6TKH - chains L and H of the 3 polymer chains in the assembly; structure by X-ray diffraction, 1.90 A resolution.

== Chain L ==
Molecule: Thrombin light chain
Source organism: Homo sapiens
Notes: EC 3.4.21.5
UniProt: P00734 (THRB_HUMAN); residues 285-320 here correspond to UniProt positions 328-363 (UniProt number = residue number + 43)
Amino-acid sequence (36 residues; each row starts with the number of its first residue):
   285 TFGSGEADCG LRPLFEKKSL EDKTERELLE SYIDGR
Curated features (UniProtKB/Swiss-Prot):
  - site: Arg320 (Cleavage)

== Chain H ==
Molecule: Thrombin heavy chain
Source organism: Homo sapiens
Notes: EC 3.4.21.5
UniProt: P00734 (THRB_HUMAN); residues 321-579 here correspond to UniProt positions 364-622 (UniProt number = residue number + 43)
Amino-acid sequence (259 residues; numbered 321 to 579; the number before each row is that of its first residue):
   321 IVEGSDAEIG MSPWQVMLFR KSPQELLCGA SLISDRWVLT AAHCLLYPPW DKNFTENDLL
   381 VRIGKHSRTR YERNIEKISM LEKIYIHPRY NWRENLDRDI ALMKLKKPVA FSDYIHPVCL
   441 PDRETAASLL QAGYKGRVTG WGNLKETWTA NVGKGQPSVL QVVNLPIVER PVCKDSTRIR
   501 ITDNMFCAGY KPDEGKRGDA CEGDSGGPFV MKSPFNNRWY QMGIVSWGEG CDRDGKYGFY
   561 THVFRLKKWI QKVIDQFGE
Unresolved in the structure: 468-474, 579
Cystine bridges: Cys348-Cys364, Cys493-Cys507, Cys521-Cys551
Covalent attachments: N-acetylglucosamine (NAG) linked to Asn373
Metal / ion sites: Na+: Arg553, Lys556
Curated features (UniProtKB/Swiss-Prot):
  - region: Ala508 to Val530 (High affinity receptor-binding region which is also known as the TP508 peptide)
  - active site (Charge relay system): His363, Asp419, Ser525
  - glycosylation: Asn373 (N-linked (GlcNAc...) (complex) asparagine)

== How chain L and chain H interact ==
Residue-residue contacts (71):
  Thr285(L) - Asp575(H)  hydrogen bond (backbone-side chain)
  Phe286(L) - Ile353(H)
  Phe286(L) - Ser354(H)
  Phe286(L) - Ile574(H)  hydrophobic
  Phe286(L) - Asp575(H)  hydrogen bond (backbone-side chain)
  Gly287(L) - Gln571(H)  hydrogen bond (backbone-side chain)
  Ser288(L) - Cys439(H)
  Ser288(L) - Leu440(H)  hydrogen bond (backbone-backbone)
  Ser288(L) - Asp442(H)
  Glu290(L) - Phe431(H)
  Ala291(L) - Arg538(H)  hydrogen bond (backbone-side chain)
  Asp292(L) - His436(H)  salt bridge
  Asp292(L) - Arg538(H)
  Cys293(L) - Pro437(H)
  Cys293(L) - Val438(H)
  Cys293(L) - Cys439(H)  disulfide
  Cys293(L) - Arg538(H)  hydrogen bond (backbone-side chain)
  Gly294(L) - Pro437(H)  hydrogen bond (backbone-backbone)
  Gly294(L) - Cys439(H)
  Gly294(L) - Arg538(H)
  Gly294(L) - Trp539(H)  hydrogen bond (backbone-backbone)
  Leu295(L) - His436(H)  hydrogen bond (backbone-side chain)
  Leu295(L) - Asn537(H)
  Leu295(L) - Arg538(H)
  Arg296(L) - Gly330(H)
  Arg296(L) - Met331(H)  hydrogen bond (side chain-backbone)
  Arg296(L) - Pro333(H)
  Arg296(L) - Trp334(H)
  Arg296(L) - Arg457(H)
  Arg296(L) - Trp539(H)
  Pro297(L) - Ser432(H)
  Pro297(L) - Asp433(H)
  Leu298(L) - Ile329(H)
  Leu298(L) - Gly330(H)
  Leu298(L) - Asp433(H)
  Phe299(L) - Glu328(H)
  Phe299(L) - Ile329(H)
  Phe299(L) - Gly330(H)
  Phe299(L) - Met331(H)  hydrophobic
  Glu300(L) - Lys532(H)  salt bridge
  Glu300(L) - Asn537(H)
  Glu300(L) - Trp539(H)  hydrogen bond
  Lys301(L) - His436(H)
  Asp306(L) - Glu328(H)
  Asp306(L) - Met331(H)
  Asp306(L) - Arg457(H)  salt bridge
  Asp306(L) - Trp539(H)
  Lys307(L) - Ser325(H)
  Lys307(L) - Asp326(H)  hydrogen bond (side chain-backbone)
  Lys307(L) - Glu328(H)  hydrogen bond (backbone-side chain)
  Thr308(L) - Arg457(H)  hydrogen bond
  Thr308(L) - Asn484(H)  hydrogen bond
  Glu309(L) - Arg457(H)
  Glu309(L) - Lys532(H)  salt bridge
  Glu311(L) - Lys455(H)  salt bridge
  Glu311(L) - Asn484(H)  hydrogen bond
  Glu311(L) - Tyr510(H)  hydrogen bond
  Glu311(L) - Lys516(H)  salt bridge
  Leu312(L) - Lys455(H)
  Leu312(L) - Gly456(H)
  Leu312(L) - Asn484(H)
  Leu312(L) - Trp539(H)  hydrophobic
  Leu313(L) - Lys532(H)
  Ser315(L) - Gly453(H)
  Ser315(L) - Tyr454(H)
  Ser315(L) - Lys455(H)  hydrogen bond (side chain-backbone)
  Tyr316(L) - Tyr454(H)  hydrophobic
  Tyr316(L) - Lys455(H)  hydrogen bond (side chain-backbone)
  Tyr316(L) - Met531(H)
  Tyr316(L) - Lys532(H)  hydrogen bond (side chain-backbone)
  Asp318(L) - Tyr454(H)  hydrogen bond
Also at the interface, not in a pair above, chain H (40 interface residues in all): Asp355, Tyr434, Pro441, Leu449, Pro534
Disulfides between the chains: Cys293(L)-Cys439(H)

== Overview ==
Chain L and chain H form an interface of 26 and 40 residues respectively, with 1 disulfide bond, 21 hydrogen
bonds and 6 salt bridges. Polar pairs include Asp292(L)-His436(H), Glu300(L)-Lys532(H) and
Asp306(L)-Arg457(H). N-acetylglucosamine is covalently linked to Asn373(H).
Chain L is Thrombin light chain and chain H is Thrombin heavy chain, both from Homo sapiens; the structure,
Tsetse thrombin inhibitor in complex with human alpha-thrombin - orthorhombic form at 7keV, was determined by
X-ray diffraction, deposited together with 6TKG, 6TKI, 6TKJ and 6TKL.
